Entry 7L1S (electron microscopy, 3.60 A resolution); this record covers chains C and F of the 7 polymer chains in the assembly.

Chain C:
Protein: ATP synthase subunit alpha
Source organism: Bacillus sp. (strain PS3)
Notes: EC 7.1.2.2
UniProt: A0A0M3VGF9 (A0A0M3VGF9_BACP3); numbering as in UniProt (aligned over 2-502)
Amino-acid sequence (510 residues; numbered -7 to 502; the number before each row is that of its first residue; numbers below 1 keep their minus sign (Met-7 is residue -7)):
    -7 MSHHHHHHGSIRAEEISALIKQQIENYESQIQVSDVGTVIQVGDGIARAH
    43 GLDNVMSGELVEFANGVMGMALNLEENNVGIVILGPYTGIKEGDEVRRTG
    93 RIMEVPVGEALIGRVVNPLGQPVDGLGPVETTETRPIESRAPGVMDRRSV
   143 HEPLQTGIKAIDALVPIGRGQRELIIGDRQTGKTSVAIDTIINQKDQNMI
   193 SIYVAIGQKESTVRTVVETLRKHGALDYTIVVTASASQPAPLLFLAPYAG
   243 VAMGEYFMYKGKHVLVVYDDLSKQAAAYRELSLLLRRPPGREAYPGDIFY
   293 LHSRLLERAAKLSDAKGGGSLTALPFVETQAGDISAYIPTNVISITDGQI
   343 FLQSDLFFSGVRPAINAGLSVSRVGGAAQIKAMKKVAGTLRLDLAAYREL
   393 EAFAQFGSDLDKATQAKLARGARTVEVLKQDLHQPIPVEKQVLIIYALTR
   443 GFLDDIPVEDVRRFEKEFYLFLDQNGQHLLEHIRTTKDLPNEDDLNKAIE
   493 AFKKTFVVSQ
Not modelled in the structure: -7 to 25, 502
Differences from the reference sequence: expression tag (-7 to 1); conflict Ser193 (Cys in A0A0M3VGF9), Phe463 (Trp in A0A0M3VGF9)
Bound ions: Mg2+: Thr176 (together with ATP)
Residues lining bound ligands:
  - ATP (adenosine-5'-triphosphate), molecule 1: Asp170, Arg171, Gln172, Thr173, Gly174, Lys175, Thr176, Ser177, Phe349, Arg354, Pro355, Gln422, Asp423, Leu424
  - ATP, molecule 2: Ser336, Val363, Ser364, Arg365

Chain F:
Protein: ATP synthase subunit beta
Source organism: Bacillus sp. (strain PS3)
Notes: EC 7.1.2.2
UniProt: A0A0M4U1P9 (A0A0M4U1P9_BACP3); residue numbers follow UniProt; this construct covers 1-473
Amino-acid sequence (484 residues; each row starts with the number of its first residue; numbers below 1 keep their minus sign (Met-10 is residue -10)):
   -10 MHHHHHHHHHHMTRGRVIQVMGPVVDVKFENGHLPAIYNALKIQHKARNE
    40 NEVDIDLTLEVALHLGDDTVRTIAMASTDGLIRGMEVIDTGAPISVPVGE
    90 VTLGRVFNVLGEPIDLEGDIPADARRDPIHRPAPKFEELATEVEILETGI
   140 KVVDLLAPYIKGGKIGLFGGAGVGKTVLIQELIHNIAQEHGGISVFAGVG
   190 DRTREGNDLYHEMKDSGVISKTAMVFGQMNEPPGARMRVALTGLTMAEYF
   240 RDEQGQDVLLFIDNIFRFTQAGSEVSALLGRMPSAVGYQPTLATEMGQLQ
   290 ERITSTAKGSITSIQAIYVPADDYTDPAPATTFSHLDATTNLERKLAEMG
   340 IYPAVDPLASTSRALAPEIVGEEHYQVARKVQQTLQRYKELQDIIAILGM
   390 DELSDEDKLVVHRARRIQFFLSQNFHVAEQFTGQPGSYVPVKETVRGFKE
   440 ILEGKYDHLPEDAFRLVGRIEEVVEKAKAMGVEV
Not modelled in the structure: -10 to 0, 472-473
Differences from the reference sequence: expression tag (-10 to 0); conflict Asp190 (Glu in A0A0M4U1P9)
Bound ions: Mg2+: Thr165, Asp252
Residues lining bound ligands:
  - ATP (adenosine-5'-triphosphate), molecule 1: Gly159, Ala160, Gly161, Val162, Gly163, Lys164, Thr165, Val166, Arg191, Asn253, Tyr341, Phe414, Ala417, Phe420
  - ATP, molecule 2: Leu354, Tyr364, Arg368

Interface between chain C and chain F:
Residue-residue contacts (50):
  Ile32(C) with Gly55(F)
  Gln33(C) with His53(F)
  Val34(C) with Leu52(F); His53(F), hydrogen bond (backbone-backbone)
  Gly35(C) with Leu52(F)
  Asp36(C) with Leu52(F); Arg270(F), salt bridge
  Tyr79(C) with Ile26(F); Tyr27(F)
  Thr80(C) with Tyr27(F)
  Ile82(C) with Ile26(F)
  Lys83(C) with Leu23(F), hydrogen bond (side chain-backbone)
  Glu84(C) with His53(F); Asp57(F)
  Val115(C) with Phe125(F), hydrophobic
  Gly117(C) with Glu126(F)
  Arg171(C) with Phe322(F)
  Lys201(C) with Glu290(F); His324(F), hydrogen bond (side chain-backbone); Asp326(F), salt bridge; Arg352(F)
  Glu202(C) with Phe125(F); Glu290(F)
  Ser203(C) with Leu128(F); Thr130(F)
  Thr204(C) with Arg352(F)
  Arg206(C) with Phe125(F), hydrogen bond (side chain-backbone); Glu126(F), hydrogen bond (side chain-backbone); Leu128(F)
  Thr207(C) with Thr130(F)
  Ala228(C) with Glu290(F)
  Lys265(C) with Ser323(F)
  Glu272(C) with Pro279(F); Thr280(F); Leu281(F), hydrogen bond (side chain-backbone); Ala282(F); Thr283(F)
  Leu275(C) with Pro272(F); Ser273(F)
  Arg278(C) with Gly269(F), hydrogen bond (side chain-backbone); Met271(F)
  Ala285(C) with Ser273(F); Ala274(F)
  Gln322(C) with Ala319(F)
  Asp347(C) with Gln375(F)
  Phe349(C) with Arg368(F)
  Phe350(C) with Leu347(F); Gln371(F); Gln372(F)
  Arg354(C) with Arg368(F)
Also at the interface, not in a pair above, chain C (38 interface residues in all): Asp116, Gln172, Val205, Val209, Ser229, Arg271, Leu276, Pro281
Also at the interface, not in a pair above, chain F (40 interface residues in all): Ala25, Ala122, Lys153, Gly286, Gln287, Thr350

In short:
Chain C and chain F form an interface of 38 and 40 residues respectively; the contacts include 7 hydrogen
bonds and 2 salt bridges. Polar contacts include Asp36(C)-Arg270(F), Lys201(C)-Asp326(F) and
Lys83(C)-Leu23(F). One ATP molecule is bound between chain C and chain F.
Here chain C is ATP synthase subunit alpha and chain F is ATP synthase subunit beta, both from Bacillus sp.
(strain PS3). Entry 7L1S (PS3 F1-ATPase Pi-bound Dwell) was determined by electron microscopy (same
publication as 7L1Q and 7L1R).
